6HW5 - chains M and b of the 28 polymer chains in the assembly; structure by X-ray diffraction, 2.90 A resolution.

== Chain M ==
Name: Proteasome subunit beta type-7
Organism: Saccharomyces cerevisiae (strain ATCC 204508 / S288c)
Notes: EC 3.4.25.1
Reference sequence: P30657 (PSB7_YEAST); residues -12 to 233 here correspond to UniProt positions 21-266 (UniProt number = residue number + 33)
Sequence (246 residues; numbered -12 to 233; the number before each row is that of its first residue; numbers below 1 keep their minus sign (Thr-12 is residue -12)):
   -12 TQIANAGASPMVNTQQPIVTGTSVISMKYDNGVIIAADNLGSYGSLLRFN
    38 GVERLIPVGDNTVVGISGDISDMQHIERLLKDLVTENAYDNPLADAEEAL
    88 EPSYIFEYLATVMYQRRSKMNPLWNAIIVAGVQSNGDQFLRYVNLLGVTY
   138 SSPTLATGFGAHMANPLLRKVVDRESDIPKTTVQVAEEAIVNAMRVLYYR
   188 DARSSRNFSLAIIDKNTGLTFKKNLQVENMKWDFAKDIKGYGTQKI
Not modelled in the structure: -12 to 0

== Chain b ==
Name: Proteasome subunit beta type-1
Organism: Saccharomyces cerevisiae (strain ATCC 204508 / S288c)
Notes: EC 3.4.25.1
Reference sequence: P38624 (PSB1_YEAST); residues 1-196 here correspond to UniProt positions 20-215 (UniProt number = residue number + 19)
Sequence (196 residues; numbered 1 to 196; the number before each row is that of its first residue):
     1 TSIMAVTFKDGVILGADSRTTTGAYIANRVTDKLTRVHDKIWCCRSGSAA
    51 DTQAIADIVQYHLELYTSQYGTPSTETAASVFKELCYENKDNLTAGIIVA
   101 GYDDKNKGEVYTIPLGGSVHKLPYAIAGSGSTFIYGYCDKNFRENMSKEE
   151 TVDFIKHSLSQAIKWDGSSGGVIRMVVLTAAGVERLIFYPDEYEQL
UniProt features mapped onto this chain:
  - active site: Thr1 (Nucleophile)

== Chain M / chain b interface ==
Residue-residue contacts (62; chain M residue first):
  Ser32(M) with Trp165(b); Gly167(b), hydrogen bond (backbone-backbone)
  Leu33(M) with Phe133(b), hydrophobic; Trp165(b)
  Leu34(M) with Lys164(b); Trp165(b), hydrogen bond (backbone-backbone); Gly167(b)
  Arg35(M) with Trp165(b)
  Phe146(M) with Ala24(b); Tyr25(b)
  Tyr185(M) with Glu194(b), hydrogen bond
  Tyr186(M) with Ile26(b); Arg29(b)
  Arg187(M) with Ala24(b); Tyr25(b); Ile26(b), hydrogen bond (backbone-backbone); Ala27(b), hydrogen bond (side chain-backbone); Asn28(b); Arg29(b)
  Asp188(M) with Ala24(b); Ile26(b)
  Ala189(M) with Arg19(b); Ala24(b), hydrogen bond (backbone-backbone); Ile26(b); Gly167(b)
  Arg190(M) with Ala24(b); Gly167(b)
  Arg193(M) with Asp191(b), salt bridge; Glu194(b), salt bridge
  Lys218(M) with Arg29(b), hydrogen bond (backbone-side chain)
  Trp219(M) with Arg29(b); Gly171(b); Val172(b), hydrophobic; Tyr189(b); Pro190(b)
  Asp220(M) with Tyr189(b), hydrogen bond
  Phe221(M) with Arg29(b); Val30(b), hydrophobic
  Ala222(M) with Val30(b), hydrophobic; Val172(b), hydrophobic; Arg174(b), hydrogen bond (backbone-side chain); Ile187(b)
  Lys223(M) with Ile187(b); Tyr189(b)
  Ile225(M) with Val30(b), hydrophobic; Arg174(b)
  Lys226(M) with Asp32(b)
  Gly227(M) with Asp32(b), hydrogen bond (backbone-side chain)
  Tyr228(M) with Thr35(b); Arg45(b); Gln53(b), hydrogen bond (side chain-backbone); Ala56(b); Asp57(b), hydrogen bond
  Gln231(M) with Asp32(b); Leu34(b); Thr35(b); Arg36(b), hydrogen bond (side chain-backbone); Trp42(b); Arg185(b)
  Ile233(M) with Arg36(b); Trp42(b); Arg185(b), hydrogen bond (backbone-side chain)
Other interface residues (no listed pair), chain M (27 interface residues in all): Asn37, Met150, Met217
Other interface residues (no listed pair), chain b (34 interface residues in all): Thr21, Ile163, Asp166, Ser168

== Summary ==
Chain M and chain b form an interface of 27 and 34 residues respectively, with 14 hydrogen bonds and 2 salt
bridges. Polar pairs include Arg193(M)-Asp191(b), Arg193(M)-Glu194(b) and Tyr185(M)-Glu194(b). UniProt lists
active-site residue Thr1(b) on chain b.
Chain M is Proteasome subunit beta type-7 and chain b is Proteasome subunit beta type-1, both from
Saccharomyces cerevisiae (strain ATCC 204508 / S288c); the structure, Yeast 20S proteasome in complex with 18,
was determined by X-ray diffraction together with 6HTB, 6HTC, 6HTD, 6HTP, 6HTR, 6HUB and 30 further entries
from the same study.
